Entry 7W0E (electron microscopy, 4.03 A resolution (low resolution: residue-level contacts below are approximate; hydrogen-bond / salt-bridge calls are withheld)); this record covers chains A and B of the 4 polymer chains in the assembly.

[Chain A]
Name: Dicer-2, isoform A
Source organism: Drosophila melanogaster
Notes: EC 3.1.21.1, 3.1.26.-, 3.1.26.3, 3.6.1.3
UniProtKB: A1ZAW0 (A1ZAW0_DROME); residue numbers follow UniProt; this construct covers 1-1722
Amino-acid sequence (1722 residues; numbered 1 to 1722; the number before each row is that of its first residue):
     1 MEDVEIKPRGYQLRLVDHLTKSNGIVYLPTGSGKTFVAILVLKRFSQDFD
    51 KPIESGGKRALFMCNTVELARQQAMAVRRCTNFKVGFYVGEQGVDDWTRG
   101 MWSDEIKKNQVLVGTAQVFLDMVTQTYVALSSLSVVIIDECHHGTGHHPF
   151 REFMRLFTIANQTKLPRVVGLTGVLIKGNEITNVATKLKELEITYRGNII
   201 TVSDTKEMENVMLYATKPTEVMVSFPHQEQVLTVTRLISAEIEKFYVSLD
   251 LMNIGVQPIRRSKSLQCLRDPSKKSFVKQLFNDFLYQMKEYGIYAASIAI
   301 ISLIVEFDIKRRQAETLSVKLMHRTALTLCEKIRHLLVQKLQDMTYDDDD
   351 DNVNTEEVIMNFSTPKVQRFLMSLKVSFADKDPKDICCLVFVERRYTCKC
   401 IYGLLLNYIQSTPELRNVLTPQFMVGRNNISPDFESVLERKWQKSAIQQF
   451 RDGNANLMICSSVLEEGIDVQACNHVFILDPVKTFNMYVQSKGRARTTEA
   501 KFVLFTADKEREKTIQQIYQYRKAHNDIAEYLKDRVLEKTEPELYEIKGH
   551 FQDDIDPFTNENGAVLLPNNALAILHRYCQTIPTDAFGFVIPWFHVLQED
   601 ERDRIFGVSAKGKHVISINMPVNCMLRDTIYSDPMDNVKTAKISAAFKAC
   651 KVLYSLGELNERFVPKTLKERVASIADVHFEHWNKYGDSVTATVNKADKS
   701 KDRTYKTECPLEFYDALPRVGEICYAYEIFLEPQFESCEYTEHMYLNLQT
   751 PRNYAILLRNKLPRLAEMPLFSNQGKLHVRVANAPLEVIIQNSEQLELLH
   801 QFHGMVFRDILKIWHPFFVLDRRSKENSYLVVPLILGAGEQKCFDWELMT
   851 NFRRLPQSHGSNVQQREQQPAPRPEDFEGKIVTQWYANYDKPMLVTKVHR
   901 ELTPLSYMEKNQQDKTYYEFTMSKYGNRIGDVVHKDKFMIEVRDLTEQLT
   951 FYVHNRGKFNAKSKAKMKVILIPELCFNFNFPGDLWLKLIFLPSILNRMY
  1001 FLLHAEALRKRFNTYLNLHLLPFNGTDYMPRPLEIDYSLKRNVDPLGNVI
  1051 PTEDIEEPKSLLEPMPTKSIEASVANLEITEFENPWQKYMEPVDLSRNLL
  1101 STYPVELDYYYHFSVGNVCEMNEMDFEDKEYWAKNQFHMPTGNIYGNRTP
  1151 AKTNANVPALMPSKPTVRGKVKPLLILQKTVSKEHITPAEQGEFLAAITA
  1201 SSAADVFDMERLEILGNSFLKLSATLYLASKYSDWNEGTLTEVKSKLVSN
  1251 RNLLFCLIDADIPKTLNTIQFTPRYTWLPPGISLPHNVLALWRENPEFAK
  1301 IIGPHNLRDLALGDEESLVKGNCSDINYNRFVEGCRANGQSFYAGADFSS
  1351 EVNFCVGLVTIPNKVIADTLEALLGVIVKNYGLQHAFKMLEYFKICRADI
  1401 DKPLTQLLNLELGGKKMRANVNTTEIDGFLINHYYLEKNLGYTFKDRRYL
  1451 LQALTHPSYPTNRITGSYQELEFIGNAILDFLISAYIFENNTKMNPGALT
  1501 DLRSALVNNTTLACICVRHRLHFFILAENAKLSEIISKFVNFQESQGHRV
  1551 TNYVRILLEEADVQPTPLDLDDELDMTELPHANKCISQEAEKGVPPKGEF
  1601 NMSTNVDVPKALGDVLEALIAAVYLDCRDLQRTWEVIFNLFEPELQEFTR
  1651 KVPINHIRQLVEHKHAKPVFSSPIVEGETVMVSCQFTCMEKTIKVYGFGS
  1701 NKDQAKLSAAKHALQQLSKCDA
Disordered / not traced: 1, 1041-1168, 1553-1601, 1720-1722
Differences from the reference sequence: engineered mutation Asn1217 (Asp in A1ZAW0), Asn1476 (Asp in A1ZAW0)
Metal / ion sites: Mg2+ site 1: Asp1368 (shared with 1 residue of chain D); Mg2+ site 2: Asp1614 (shared with 1 residue of chain C)
Residues lining bound ligands: ADP (adenosine-5'-diphosphate): Glu5, Ile6, Lys7, Pro8, Arg9, Gln12, Pro29, Thr30, Gly31, Ser32, Gly33, Lys34, Thr35, Phe36, Arg79, Tyr214, Asp469
Reported in the primary citation:
  - binding site for dsRNA: Arg1658, Lys1702
  - binding site for dsRNA: Lys1706
  - conformationally variable residues (domain motion): Gln580
  - mutagenesis - D1217N/D1476N: abolished catalytic activity

[Chain B]
Name: Loquacious, isoform D
Source organism: Drosophila melanogaster
UniProtKB: M9MRT5 (M9MRT5_DROME); residues 1-359 here = UniProt positions 1-359
Amino-acid sequence (359 residues; numbered 1 to 359; the number before each row is that of its first residue):
     1 MDQENFHGSSLPQQLQNLHIQPQQASPNPVQTGFAPRRHYNNLVGLGNGN
    51 AVSGSPVKGAPLGQRHVKLKKEKISAQVAQLSQPGQLQLSDVGDPALAGG
   101 SGLQGGVGLMGVILPSDEALKFVSETDANGLAMKTPVSILQELLSRRGIT
   151 PGYELVQIEGAIHEPTFRFRVSFKDKDTPFTAMGAGRSKKEAKHAAARAL
   201 IDKLIGAQLPESPSSSAGPSVTGLTVAGSGGDGNANATGGGDASDKTVGN
   251 PIGWLQEMCMQRRWPPPSYETETEVGLPHERLFTIACSILNYREMGKGKS
   301 KKIAKRLAAHRMWMRLQETPIDSGKISDSICGELEGEVSIIQDIDRYEQV
   351 SKDFEFIKI
Disordered / not traced: 1-343

[Chain A / chain B interface]
Pairs across the interface (43; chain A residue first):
  Glu220(A) with Lys358(B); Ile359(B)
  Val221(A) with Phe356(B); Ile357(B); Ile359(B)
  Met222(A) with Glu355(B); Phe356(B); Ile357(B); Ile359(B)
  Val223(A) with Phe356(B)
  Pro226(A) with Val350(B)
  Gln228(A) with Glu348(B)
  Gln230(A) with Glu348(B)
  Val231(A) with Ile344(B)
  Leu232(A) with Ile344(B); Asp345(B); Arg346(B); Tyr347(B)
  Thr233(A) with Ile344(B)
  Gly292(A) with Tyr347(B)
  Ile293(A) with Tyr347(B)
  Met360(A) with Gln349(B)
  Asn361(A) with Arg346(B); Tyr347(B); Gln349(B)
  Phe362(A) with Tyr347(B)
  Ser363(A) with Tyr347(B)
  Thr364(A) with Tyr347(B)
  Gln368(A) with Gln349(B); Val350(B)
  Arg369(A) with Val350(B); Phe354(B)
  Met372(A) with Val350(B); Ser351(B); Lys352(B); Phe354(B)
  Lys375(A) with Lys352(B)
  Val376(A) with Lys352(B); Phe356(B)
  Ile515(A) with Ile359(B)
  Tyr519(A) with Ile359(B)
  Arg522(A) with Lys358(B); Ile359(B)
Interface residues without a listed pair, chain A (31 interface residues in all): Arg236, Lys340, Pro365, Ser373, Val503, Ile518
The authors on this interface:
  - hot spots on chain B (mutagenesis) - Y347A, F356D, I359D: decreased binding to Dicer-2, isoform A (chain A)

[Summary]
The interface between chain A and chain B involves 31 residues on one side and 15 on the other. Ligands of
chain A: ADP. From the paper: a binding site for dsRNA at Arg1658(A), Lys1702(A) and Lys1706(A); Y347A, F356D
and I359D of chain B reduce binding to Dicer-2, isoform A (chain A).
Here chain A is Dicer-2, isoform A and chain B is Loquacious, isoform D, both from Drosophila melanogaster.
Entry 7W0E (dmDicer2-LoqsPD-dsRNA Active-dicing status) was determined by electron microscopy, deposited
together with 7W0A, 7W0B, 7W0C, 7W0D and 7W0F.
